Entry 1VLS (X-ray diffraction, 1.85 A resolution); this record covers chain A.

== Chain A ==
Molecule: Aspartate receptor
Source organism: Salmonella typhimurium
UniProtKB: P02941 (MCP2_SALTY); residue numbers follow UniProt; this construct covers 36-180
Sequence (146 residues; each row starts with the number of its first residue):
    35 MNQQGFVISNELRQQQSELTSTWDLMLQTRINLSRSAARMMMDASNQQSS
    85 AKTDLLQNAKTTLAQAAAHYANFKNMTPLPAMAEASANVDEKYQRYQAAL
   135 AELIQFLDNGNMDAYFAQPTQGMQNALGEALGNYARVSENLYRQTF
Swiss-Prot annotation at these positions:
  - region: Arg64 to Arg73 (The 3 Arg may form a positively charged pocket, which binds the alpha-carboxyl group of the attractant AA)

== Overview ==
Chain A is Aspartate receptor (Salmonella typhimurium); the structure, Ligand binding domain of the wild-type
aspartate receptor, was determined by X-ray diffraction (same publication as 1VLT).
